Entry 6NNV (X-ray diffraction, 1.92 A resolution); this record covers chains A and J.

# Chain A
Molecule: Programmed cell death 1 ligand 1
Source organism: Homo sapiens
UniProtKB: Q9NZQ7 (PD1L1_HUMAN); residue numbers follow UniProt; this construct covers 18-134
Chain sequence (127 residues; numbered 18 to 144; the number before each row is that of its first residue):
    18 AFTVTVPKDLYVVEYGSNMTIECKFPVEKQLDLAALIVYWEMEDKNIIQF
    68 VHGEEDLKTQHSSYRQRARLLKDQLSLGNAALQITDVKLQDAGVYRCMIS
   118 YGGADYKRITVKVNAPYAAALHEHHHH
Not modelled in the structure: 137-144
Construct notes: engineered mutation T76 (Val in Q9NZQ7); expression tag (135-144)
Disulfide bonds: C40-C114
Curated features (UniProtKB/Swiss-Prot):
  - glycosylation: N35 (N-linked (GlcNAc...) asparagine)

# Chain J
Molecule: macrocyclic peptide
Chain sequence (16 residues; row label = number of the first residue in the row):
     1 XFFXGDVFYGWYLCKX
Modified / non-standard residues: ACE (acetyl group) at position 1, 9KK (N-methyl norleucine) at position 4, NH2 (amino group) at position 16; F3, F8 (N-methylphenylalanine; MEA); G5, G10 (sarcosine; SAR)
Covalent attachments: covalent link ACE_1-C14

# How chain A and chain J interact
Pairs across the interface (26; chain A residue first):
  I54(A) with 9KK_4(J); V7(J), hydrophobic; F8(J)
  Y56(A) with F2(J); F8(J); Y12(J), hydrophobic; C14(J)
  E58(A) with Y12(J); L13(J), hydrogen bond (side chain-backbone); C14(J), hydrogen bond (side chain-backbone)
  E60(A) with L13(J)
  D61(A) with L13(J); C14(J), hydrogen bond (backbone-side chain)
  N63(A) with ACE_1(J), hydrogen bond (side chain-backbone)
  Q66(A) with F2(J); F3(J)
  V68(A) with 9KK_4(J)
  R113(A) with W11(J), hydrogen bond (side chain-backbone)
  M115(A) with F8(J); W11(J), hydrophobic; Y12(J), hydrophobic
  I116(A) with F8(J)
  S117(A) with F8(J)
  A121(A) with W11(J)
  D122(A) with W11(J)
  Y123(A) with W11(J), hydrophobic
Also at the interface, not in a pair above, chain A (16 interface residues in all): T76

# Summary
16 residues of chain A face 10 of chain J across their interface; the contacts include 5 hydrogen bonds. Polar
contacts include E58(A)-L13(J), E58(A)-C14(J) and D61(A)-C14(J).
Here chain A is Programmed cell death 1 ligand 1 (Homo sapiens) and chain J is macrocyclic peptide. Entry 6NNV
(PD-L1 IgV domain complex with macro-cyclic peptide) was determined by X-ray diffraction (same publication as
6NM7, 6NM8, 6NOJ, 6NOS and 6NP9).
